Entry 8QU3 (X-ray diffraction, 1.41 A resolution); this record covers chains A and C of the 3 polymer chains in the assembly.

== Chain A ==
Molecule: Nuclear transcription factor Y subunit alpha
UniProtKB: P23511 (NFYA_HUMAN); numbering as in UniProt (aligned over 270-282)
Amino-acid sequence (15 residues; numbered 269 to 283; the number before each row is that of its first residue):
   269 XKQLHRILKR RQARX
Sequence notes: acetylation (269); engineered mutation L272 (Tyr in P23511); amidation (283)
Modified / non-standard residues: ACE (acetyl group) at position 269, NH2 (amino group) at position 283; L272 (norleucine; NLE); L276 (2-methyl-L-norleucine; MK8)
Covalent attachments: covalent link L272-L276

== Chain C ==
Molecule: Nuclear transcription factor Y subunit gamma
From: Homo sapiens
UniProtKB: Q13952 (NFYC_HUMAN); numbering as in UniProt (aligned over 27-120)
Amino-acid sequence (96 residues; numbered 25 to 120; the number before each row is that of its first residue):
    25 GPMEEIRNLT VKDFRVQELP LARIKKIMKL DEDVKMISAE APVLFAKAAQ IFITELTLRA
    85 WIHTEDNKRR TLQRNDIAMA ITKFDQFDFL IDIVPR
Disordered / not traced: 25-37, 120
Sequence notes: expression tag (25-26)

== How chain A and chain C interact ==
Contacting residue pairs (9; chain A residue first):
  Q271(A) - D109(C)
  Q271(A) - Q110(C)  hydrogen bond (side chain-backbone)
  Q271(A) - D112(C)  hydrogen bond (side chain-backbone)
  Q271(A) - F113(C)  hydrogen bond (side chain-backbone)
  I275(A) - D112(C)
  I275(A) - F113(C)  hydrophobic
  R279(A) - I115(C)
  R279(A) - D116(C)  salt bridge
  R282(A) - D116(C)  salt bridge
Other interface residues (no listed pair), chain C (8 interface residues in all): F111, I117

== Summary ==
Chain A and chain C form an interface of 4 and 8 residues respectively, with 3 hydrogen bonds and 2 salt
bridges. Polar contacts include R279(A)-D116(C), R282(A)-D116(C) and Q271(A)-Q110(C).
Here chain A is Nuclear transcription factor Y subunit alpha and chain C is Nuclear transcription factor Y
subunit gamma (Homo sapiens). Entry 8QU3 (NF-YB/C Heterodimer in Complex with a 13-mer NF-YA-derived Peptide
Stabilized with C8-Hydrocarbon Linker) was determined by X-ray diffraction together with 8QU2 and 8QU4 from
the same study.
